Entry 8VPF (electron microscopy, 3.20 A resolution); this record covers chains A and N of the 9 polymer chains in the assembly.

# Chain A
Name: Spike glycoprotein
Organism: Severe acute respiratory syndrome coronavirus
UniProt: P59594 (SPIKE_SARS); residue numbers follow UniProt; this construct covers 1-1190
Sequence (1249 residues; row label = number of the first residue in the row):
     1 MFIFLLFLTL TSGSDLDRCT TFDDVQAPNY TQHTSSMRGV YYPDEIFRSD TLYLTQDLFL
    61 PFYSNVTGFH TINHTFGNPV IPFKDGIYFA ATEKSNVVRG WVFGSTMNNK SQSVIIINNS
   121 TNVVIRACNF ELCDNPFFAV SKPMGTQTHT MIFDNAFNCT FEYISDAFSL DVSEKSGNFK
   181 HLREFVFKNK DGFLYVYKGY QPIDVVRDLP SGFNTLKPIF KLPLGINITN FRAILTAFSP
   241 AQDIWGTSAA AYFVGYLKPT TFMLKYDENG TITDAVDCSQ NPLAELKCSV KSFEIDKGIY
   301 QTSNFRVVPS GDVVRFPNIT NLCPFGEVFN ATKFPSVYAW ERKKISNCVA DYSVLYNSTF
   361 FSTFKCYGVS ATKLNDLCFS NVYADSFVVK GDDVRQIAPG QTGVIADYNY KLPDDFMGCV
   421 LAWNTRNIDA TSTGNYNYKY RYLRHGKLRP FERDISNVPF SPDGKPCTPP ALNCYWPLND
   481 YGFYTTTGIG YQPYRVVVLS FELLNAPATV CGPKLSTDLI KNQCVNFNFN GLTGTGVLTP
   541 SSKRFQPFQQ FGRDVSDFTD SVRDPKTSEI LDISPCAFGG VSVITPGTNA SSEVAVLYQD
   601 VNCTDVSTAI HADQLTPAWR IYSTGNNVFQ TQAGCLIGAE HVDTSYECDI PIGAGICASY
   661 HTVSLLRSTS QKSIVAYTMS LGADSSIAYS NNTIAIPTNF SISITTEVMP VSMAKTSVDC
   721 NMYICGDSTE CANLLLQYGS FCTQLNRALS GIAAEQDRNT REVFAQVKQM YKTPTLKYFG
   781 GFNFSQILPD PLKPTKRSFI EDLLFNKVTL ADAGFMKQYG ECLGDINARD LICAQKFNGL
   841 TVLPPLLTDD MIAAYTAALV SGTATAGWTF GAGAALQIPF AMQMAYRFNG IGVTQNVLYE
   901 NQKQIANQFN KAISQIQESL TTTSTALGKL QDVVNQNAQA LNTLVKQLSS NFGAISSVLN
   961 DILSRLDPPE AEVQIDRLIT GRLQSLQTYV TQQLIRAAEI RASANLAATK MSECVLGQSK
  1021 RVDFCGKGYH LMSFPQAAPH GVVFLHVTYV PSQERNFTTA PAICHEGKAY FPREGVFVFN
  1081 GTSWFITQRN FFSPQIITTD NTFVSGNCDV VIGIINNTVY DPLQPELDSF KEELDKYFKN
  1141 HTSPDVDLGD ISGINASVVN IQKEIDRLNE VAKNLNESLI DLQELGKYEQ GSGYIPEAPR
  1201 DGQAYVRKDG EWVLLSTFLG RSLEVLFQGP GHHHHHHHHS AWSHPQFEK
Unresolved in the structure: 1-29, 72-77, 95, 105-181, 238-250, 316-514, 664-671, 810-819, 825-830, 1126-1249
Sequence notes: variant A577 (Ser in P59594); conflict P968 (Lys in P59594), P969 (Val in P59594); expression tag (1191-1249)
Cystine bridges: C278-C288, C524-C576, C603-C635, C648-C657, C720-C742, C725-C731, C822-C833, C1014-C1025, C1064-C1108
Covalently attached groups: N-acetylglucosamine (NAG) linked to N65, N269, N602, N691, N699, N783, N1056, N1080, N1116
Curated features (UniProtKB/Swiss-Prot):
  - region: S798 to Y819 (Fusion peptide 1), K817 to F837 (Fusion peptide 2), D1145 to E1184 (Heptad repeat 2)
  - site (Cleavage): R667, S668, R797, S798
  - glycosylation (N-linked (GlcNAc...) asparagine): N29, N65, N73, N109, N118, N119, N158, N227, N269, N318, N330, N357, N589, N602, N691, N699, N783, N1056, N1080, N1116 and 3 more in UniProt
  - natural variant: S49 (S49L: In strain: Isolate GZ50), G77 (G77D: In strain: Isolate BJ01, Isolate BJ02 and 7 more), N78 (N78D: In strain: Isolate GD03), N118 (N118S: In strain: Isolate Shanghai LY), A139 (A139V: In strain: Isolate GD03), M144 (M144L: In strain: Isolate BJ03), Q147 (Q147R: In strain: Isolate GD03), F193 (F193S: In strain: Isolate Shanghai LY), N227 (N227K: In strain: Isolate SZ3), S239 (S239L: In strain: Isolate GD01 and Isolate SZ3), I244 (I244T: In strain: Isolate BJ01, Isolate BJ02 and 8 more), T261 (T261K: In strain: Isolate SZ3), 31 further natural variant entries in UniProt
  - mutagenesis: C323 (C323A: No effect on human ACE2 binding in vitro), C348 (C348A: Complete loss of human ACE2 binding in vitro), E452 (E452A: 90% loss of human ACE2 binding in vitro), D454 (D454A: Complete loss of human ACE2 binding in vitro), D463 (D463A: Partial loss of human ACE2 binding in vitro), C467 (C467A: Complete loss of human ACE2 binding in vitro), C474 (C474A: Complete loss of human ACE2 binding in vitro), D480 (D480A: No effect on human ACE2 binding in vitro), R667 (R667S: 40% loss of cell-cell fusion), K672 (K672S: No effect on cell-cell fusion), R797 (R797N: Complete loss of trypsin-induced membrane fusion)
Reported in the primary citation:
  - mutagenesis - Y886H (2-fold): decreased binding to COV1-65
  - mutagenesis - Y886H (2-fold): increased binding to ACE2

# Chain N
Name: CoV1-65 antibody light chain
Organism: Homo sapiens
Notes: antibody fragment or engineered binder
Sequence (217 residues; row label = number of the first residue in the row):
     1 QSALTQPPSA SGSPGQSVTI SCTGTYNDIG GYNFVSWYQQ HAGKVPKLMI FEVSKRPSGV
    61 PDRFSGSKSG NTASLTVSGL QAEDEADYYC SSFAGSNTFV VFGGGTKLTV LGQPKAAPSV
   121 TLFPPSSEEL QANKATLVCL ISDFYPGAVT VAWKADSSPV KAGVETTTPS KQSNNKYAAS
   181 SYLSLTPEQW KSHRSYSCQV THEGSTVEKT VAPTECS
Unresolved in the structure: 1-3, 111-217
Cystine bridges: C22-C90

# Interface between chain A and chain N
Contacting residue pairs (20; chain A residue first):
  M37(A) - Y32(N)  hydrophobic
  M37(A) - F34(N)  hydrophobic
  Y63(A) - G31(N)  hydrogen bond (side chain-backbone)
  Y63(A) - Y32(N)
  Y63(A) - N33(N)
  S211(A) - F34(N)
  D274(A) - S96(N)  hydrogen bond
  Q280(A) - G31(N)  hydrogen bond (side chain-backbone)
  N281(A) - Y26(N)
  L283(A) - Y26(N)  hydrophobic
  L283(A) - N27(N)
  K287(A) - N27(N)
  E294(A) - N97(N)  hydrogen bond
  S592(A) - T25(N)  hydrogen bond
  S592(A) - N27(N)
  E593(A) - T25(N)
  I621(A) - Y26(N)
  I621(A) - G31(N)
  Y622(A) - Y26(N)
  S623(A) - Y26(N)  hydrogen bond (backbone-side chain)
Other interface residues (no listed pair), chain A (19 interface residues in all): T34, K265, P282, F293, V594
Other interface residues (no listed pair), chain N (10 interface residues in all): E52
Interface features reported in the paper:
  - residue pairs: Q280(A)-G31(N), N281(A)-Y26(N), P282(A)-Y26(N), S623(A)-Y26(N)
  - epitope / paratope residues, chain A: Q280(A), N281(A), P282(A), S623(A)

# In short
The interface between chain A and chain N involves 19 residues on one side and 10 on the other; the contacts
include 6 hydrogen bonds. Polar pairs include Y63(A)-G31(N), D274(A)-S96(N) and Q280(A)-G31(N). The paper
describes contacts between Q280(A) and G31(N), N281(A) and Y26(N) and P282(A) and Y26(N) among others. The
paper reports that Y886H of chain A reduces binding to COV1-65; epitope/paratope residues Q280(A), N281(A) and
P282(A) among others.
Chain A is Spike glycoprotein (Severe acute respiratory syndrome coronavirus) and chain N is CoV1-65 antibody
light chain (Homo sapiens); the structure, Structure of SARS-CoV spike in complex with CoV1-65 Fab
(NTD-bound), was determined by electron microscopy.
